PDB entry 8VFV | electron microscopy, 3.30 A resolution | chains G and E of the 14 polymer chains in the assembly

[Chain G]
Name: RM20A3 Fab heavy chain
From: Macaca mulatta
Notes: antibody fragment or engineered binder
Chain sequence (125 residues; numbered 1 to 113 plus 12 insertion-coded residues; the number before each row is that of its first residue; a row labelled like 82A-82C holds insertion residues (82A, then the next letters in order)):
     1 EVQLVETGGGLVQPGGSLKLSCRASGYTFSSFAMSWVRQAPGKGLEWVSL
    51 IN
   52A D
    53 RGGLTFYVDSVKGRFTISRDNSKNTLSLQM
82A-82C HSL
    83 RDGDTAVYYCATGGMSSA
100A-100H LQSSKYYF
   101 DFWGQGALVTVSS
Disordered / not traced: 111-113
Cystine bridges: Cys22-Cys92

[Chain E]
Name: Envelope glycoprotein gp120
From: Human immunodeficiency virus 1
Reference sequence: Q2N0S6 (Q2N0S6_9HIV1); the construct lacks a stretch of the UniProt sequence and is renumbered around it, so the offset changes along the chain: 31-141 = UniProt 30-140; 150-185 = UniProt 141-176; 189-309 = UniProt 188-308; 312-323 = UniProt 309-320; 2 more segments
Chain sequence (481 residues; row label = number of the first residue in the row; note: 14 numbers in that range are skipped by the numbering (no residue carries them; nothing is unmodelled there); a row labelled like 185A-185K holds insertion residues (185A, then the next letters in order)):
    31 AENLWVTVYYGVPVWKDAETTLFCASDAKAYETEKHNVWATHACVPTDPN
    81 PQEIHLENVTEEFNMWKNNMVEQMHEDIISLWDQSLKPCVKLTPLCVTLQ
   131 CTNYTEKLRSM
   150 MKGELKNCSFNMTTELRDKKQKVYSLFYRLDVVQIN
185A-185K ENQGNRSNNSN
   189 KEYRLINCNTSAITQACPKVSFEPIPIHYCAPAGFAILKCKDKKFNGTGP
   239 CPSVSTVQCTHGIKPVVSTQLLLNGSLAEEEVIIRSENITNNAKNILVQL
   289 NTPVQINCTRPNNNTVKSIRI
   312 GPGQAFYYTGDI
  323A I
   324 GHIRQAHCNVSKATWNETLGKVVKQLRKHFGNNTIIRFAQSSGGDLEVTT
   374 HSFNCGGEFFYCNTSGLFNSTWIS
   399 NTSVQGSNSTGSNDSITLPCRIKQIINMWQRIGQAMYAPPIQGVIRCVSN
   449 ITGLILTRDGGSTNSTTETFRPGGGDMRDNWRSELYKYKVVKIEPLGVAP
   499 TRCKRRVVGRRRRRR
Disordered / not traced: 31-32, 58-65, 185A-185K, 399-410, 459-462, 506-513
Differences from the reference sequence: conflict Glu106 (Thr105 in Q2N0S6), Tyr134 (Val133 in Q2N0S6), Glu136 (Asn135 in Q2N0S6), 18 further conflict positions vs the reference (Q2N0S6) not listed
Cystine bridges: Cys54-Cys74, Cys119-Cys205, Cys126-Cys196, Cys131-Cys157, Cys218-Cys247, Cys228-Cys239, Cys296-Cys331, Cys378-Cys445, Cys385-Cys418
Covalent attachments: N-acetylglucosamine (NAG) linked to Asn88, Asn133, Asn156, Asn160, Asn197, Asn234, Asn262, Asn276, Asn295, Asn301, Asn332, Asn386, Asn448

[Chain G / chain E interface]
Pairs across the interface - 8 pairs, chain G then chain E:
  Ser98(G) - Arg500(E)  hydrogen bond
  Ala100(G) - Thr499(E)
  Ala100(G) - Arg500(E)  hydrogen bond (backbone-backbone)
  Leu100A(G) - Tyr39(E)
  Leu100A(G) - Thr499(E)
  Gln100B(G) - Arg500(E)  hydrogen bond (backbone-side chain)
  Ser100D(G) - Arg500(E)
  Tyr100F(G) - Arg500(E)  hydrogen bond
Other interface residues (no listed pair), chain G (8 interface residues in all): Ser99, Ser100C
Other interface residues (no listed pair), chain E (4 interface residues in all): Cys501

[In short]
The interface between chain G and chain E involves 8 residues on one side and 4 on the other; the contacts
include 4 hydrogen bonds. Polar contacts include Ser98(G)-Arg500(E), Gln100B(G)-Arg500(E) and
Tyr100F(G)-Arg500(E).
Chain G is RM20A3 Fab heavy chain (Macaca mulatta) and chain E is Envelope glycoprotein gp120 (Human
immunodeficiency virus 1); the structure, HIV Env BG505_MD39_B16 SOSIP boosting trimer in complex with
B16_d77.5 mouse Fab and RM20A3 Fab, was determined by electron microscopy, deposited together with 8F92, 8F9G
and 8F9M.
